PDB entry 3PLA | X-ray diffraction, 3.15 A resolution | chains C and G of the 10 polymer chains in the assembly

# Chain C
Molecule: 50S ribosomal protein L7Ae
From: Sulfolobus solfataricus
UniProt: D0KRE2 (D0KRE2_SULS9); residue numbers follow UniProt; this construct covers 1-130
Chain sequence (130 residues; numbered 1 to 130; the number before each row is that of its first residue):
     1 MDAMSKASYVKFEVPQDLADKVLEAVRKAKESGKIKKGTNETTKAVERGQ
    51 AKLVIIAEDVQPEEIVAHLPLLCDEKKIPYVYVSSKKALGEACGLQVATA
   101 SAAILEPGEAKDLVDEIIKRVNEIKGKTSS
Disordered / not traced: 1-6, 129-130
Differences from the reference sequence: engineered mutation Asp2 (Asn in D0KRE2)

# Chain G
Molecule: C/D guide RNA
Sequence (40 nucleotides; each row starts with the number of its first residue):
     1 GGGAGUCUUGUGAUGAAACACUCAUGGUCUGAAGACUCCC
Disordered / not traced: 36-40

# Interface between chain C and chain G
Residue-residue contacts (7; chain C residue first):
  Lys37(C) - G31(G)  sugar contact
  Lys37(C) - A32(G)  salt bridge to the phosphate
  Glu41(C) - G31(G)  hydrogen bond to the sugar
  Lys44(C) - U30(G)  salt bridge to the phosphate
  Lys44(C) - G31(G)  hydrogen bond to the base
  Arg48(C) - C29(G)  salt bridge to the phosphate
  Arg48(C) - U30(G)  salt bridge to the phosphate
Other interface residues (no listed pair), chain C (5 interface residues in all): Asn40

# Summary
Chain C and chain G form an interface of 5 and 4 residues respectively, with 2 hydrogen bonds and 4 salt
bridges. Polar pairs include Lys44(C)-G31(G), Glu41(C)-G31(G) and Lys37(C)-A32(G).
Here chain C is 50S ribosomal protein L7Ae (Sulfolobus solfataricus) and chain G is C/D guide RNA. Entry 3PLA
(Crystal structure of a catalytically active substrate-bound box C/D RNP from Sulfolobus solfataricus) was
determined by X-ray diffraction.
